Entry 1QPD (X-ray diffraction, 2.00 A resolution); this record covers chain A.

== Chain A ==
Molecule: Lck kinase
From: Homo sapiens
Notes: EC 2.7.1.112; fragment: catalytic domain
Reference sequence: P06239 (LCK_HUMAN); residues 231-509 here correspond to UniProt positions 230-508 (UniProt number = residue number - 1)
Chain sequence (279 residues; numbered 231 to 509; the number before each row is that of its first residue):
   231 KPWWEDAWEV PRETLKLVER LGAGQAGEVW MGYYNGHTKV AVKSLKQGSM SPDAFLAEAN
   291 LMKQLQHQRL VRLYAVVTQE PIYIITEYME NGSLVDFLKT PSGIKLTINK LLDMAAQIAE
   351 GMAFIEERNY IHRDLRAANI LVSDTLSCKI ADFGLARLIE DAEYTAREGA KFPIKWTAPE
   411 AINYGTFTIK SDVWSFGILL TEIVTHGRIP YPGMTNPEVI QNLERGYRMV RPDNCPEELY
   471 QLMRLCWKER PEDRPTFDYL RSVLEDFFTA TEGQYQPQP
Not modelled in the structure: 503-509
Differences from the reference sequence: modified residue (394)
Modified / non-standard residues: Y394 (o-phosphotyrosine; PTR)
Ligand contacts: staurosporine (STU): L251, G252, V259, A271, K273, V301, T316, E317, Y318, M319, E320, G322, S323, D326, A368, N369, L371, D382

== In short ==
Ligands of chain A: staurosporine.
Chain A is Lck kinase (Homo sapiens); the structure, Structural analysis of the lymphocyte-specific kinase lck
in complex with non-selective and src family selective kinase ..., was determined by X-ray diffraction (same
publication as 1QPE, 1QPJ and 1QPC).
